Entry 4OHL (X-ray diffraction, 2.40 A resolution); this record covers chain A.

[Chain A]
Protein: Tyrosine-protein phosphatase non-receptor type 11
From: Homo sapiens
Notes: EC 3.1.3.48; fragment: n-sh2, c-sh2 and ptp domain
UniProt: Q06124 (PTN11_HUMAN); aligned to UniProt positions 1-528 over residues 1-528 (the alignment contains insertions or deletions, so no single offset holds)
Amino-acid sequence (536 residues; each row starts with the number of its first residue):
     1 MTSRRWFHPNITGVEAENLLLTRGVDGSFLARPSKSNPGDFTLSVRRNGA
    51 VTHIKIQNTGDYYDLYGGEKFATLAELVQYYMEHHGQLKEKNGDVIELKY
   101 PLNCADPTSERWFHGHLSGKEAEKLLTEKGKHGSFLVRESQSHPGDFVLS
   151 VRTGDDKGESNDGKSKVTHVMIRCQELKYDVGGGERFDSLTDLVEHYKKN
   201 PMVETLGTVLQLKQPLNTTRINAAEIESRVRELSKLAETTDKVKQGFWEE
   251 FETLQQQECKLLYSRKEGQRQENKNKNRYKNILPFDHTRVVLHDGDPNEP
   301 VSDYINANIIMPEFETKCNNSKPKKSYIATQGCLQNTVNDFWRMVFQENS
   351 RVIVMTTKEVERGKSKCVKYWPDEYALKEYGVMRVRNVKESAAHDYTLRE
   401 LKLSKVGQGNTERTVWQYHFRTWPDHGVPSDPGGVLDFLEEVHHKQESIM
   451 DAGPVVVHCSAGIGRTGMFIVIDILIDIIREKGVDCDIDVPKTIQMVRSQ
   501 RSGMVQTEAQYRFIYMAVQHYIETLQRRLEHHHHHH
Disordered / not traced: 1-2, 155-164, 236-245, 294-301, 313-324, 527-536
Sequence notes: engineered mutation Met-468 (Thr472 in Q06124); expression tag (529-536)
Swiss-Prot annotation at these positions:
  - active site: Cys-459 (Phosphocysteine intermediate)
  - binding site (substrate): Asp-425, Cys-459 to Arg-465, Gln-506
  - modified residue: Thr-2 (N-acetylthreonine), Tyr-62 (Phosphotyrosine), Tyr-66 (Phosphotyrosine)
What the authors report for this chain:
  - disease-associated variants - Y279C, T468M, R498L: decreased catalytic activity
  - conformationally variable residues (loop rearrangement): Trp-423
  - disease-associated variants - R498L (Kd 200 uM): abolished binding to N-SH2 domain
  - mutagenesis - E76K (Kd 200 uM): abolished binding to SHP2 PTP domain
  - mutagenesis - E76K, Y279C/C459S: increased binding to Gab1
  - mutagenesis - E76K: increased signaling
  - mutagenesis - Y279C/C459S: abolished signaling in response to ERK1/2
  - mutagenesis - C459S: abolished signaling
  - catalytic residues: Asp-425, Cys-459, Arg-465, Gln-506, Gln-510 (citing earlier work)

[Summary]
From UniProt: active-site residue Cys-459 and 9 substrate-binding residues. From the paper: catalytic residues
Asp-425, Cys-459 and Arg-465 among others; Y279C, T468M and R498L reduce catalytic activity; 6 substitutions
were tested in all.
Chain A is Tyrosine-protein phosphatase non-receptor type 11 (Homo sapiens); the structure, LEOPARD
Syndrome-Associated SHP2/T468M mutant, was determined by X-ray diffraction (same publication as 4OHD, 4OHE,
4OHH and 4OHI).
